Entry 7DBH (electron microscopy, 3.60 A resolution); this record covers chains B and I of the 10 polymer chains in the assembly.

== Chain B ==
Molecule: Histone H4
Organism: Mus musculus
Reference sequence: P62806 (H4_MOUSE); residues 0-102 here correspond to UniProt positions 1-103 (UniProt number = residue number + 1)
Chain sequence (106 residues; each row starts with the number of its first residue; numbers below 1 keep their minus sign (Gly-3 is residue -3)):
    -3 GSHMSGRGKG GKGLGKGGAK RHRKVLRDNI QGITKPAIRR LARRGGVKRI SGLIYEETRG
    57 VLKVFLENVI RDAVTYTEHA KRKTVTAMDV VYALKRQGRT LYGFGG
Not modelled in the structure: -3 to 19, 102
Differences from the reference sequence: expression tag (-3 to -1)
UniProt features mapped onto this chain:
  - DNA-binding region: Lys16 to Lys20
  - modified residue: Ser1 (N-acetylserine), Arg3 (Asymmetric dimethylarginine), Lys5 (N6-(2-hydroxyisobutyryl)lysine), Lys8 (N6-(2-hydroxyisobutyryl)lysine), Lys12 (N6-(2-hydroxyisobutyryl)lysine), Lys16 (N6-(2-hydroxyisobutyryl)lysine), Lys20 (N6,N6,N6-trimethyllysine), Lys31 (N6-(2-hydroxyisobutyryl)lysine), Lys44 (N6-(2-hydroxyisobutyryl)lysine), Ser47 (Phosphoserine), Tyr51 (Phosphotyrosine), Lys59 (N6-(2-hydroxyisobutyryl)lysine), Lys77 (N6-(2-hydroxyisobutyryl)lysine), Lys79 (N6-(2-hydroxyisobutyryl)lysine), Thr80 (Phosphothreonine), Tyr88 (Phosphotyrosine), Lys91 (N6-(2-hydroxyisobutyryl)lysine)
  - cross-link (Glycyl lysine isopeptide (Lys-Gly)): Lys12 (interchain with G-Cter in SUMO2), Lys20 (interchain with G-Cter in SUMO2), Lys31 (interchain with G-Cter in SUMO2), Lys59 (interchain with G-Cter in SUMO2), Lys79 (interchain with G-Cter in SUMO2), Lys91 (interchain with G-Cter in SUMO2)

== Chain I ==
Molecule: 145-nt DNA strand
Organism: Mus musculus
Sequence (145 nucleotides; row label = number of the first residue in the row; numbers below 1 keep their minus sign (DA-72 is residue -72)):
   -72 ATCAGAATCC CGGTGCCGAG GCCGCTCAAT TGGTCGTAGA CAGCTCTAGC ACCGCTTAAA
   -12 CGCACGTACG CGCTGTCCCC CGCGTTTTAA CCGCCAAGGG GATTACTCCC TAGTCTCCAG
    48 GCACGTGTCA GATATATACA TCGAT
Not modelled in the structure: -72 to -65, 62-72

== How chain B and chain I interact ==
Contacting residue pairs - 8 pairs, chain B then chain I:
  Lys20(B) - DA-22(I)  hydrogen bond to the phosphate
  Lys20(B) - DC-21(I)  salt bridge to the phosphate
  Thr30(B) - DA-13(I)  phosphate contact
  Thr30(B) - DC-12(I)  phosphate contact
  Pro32(B) - DA-13(I)  phosphate contact
  Pro32(B) - DC-12(I)  phosphate contact
  Arg36(B) - DA-13(I)  salt bridge to the phosphate
  Arg45(B) - DC-4(I)  sugar contact
Interface residues without a listed pair, chain B (6 interface residues in all): Lys31

== In short ==
The interface between chain B and chain I involves 6 residues on one side and 5 on the other, with 1 hydrogen
bond and 2 salt bridges. Among the polar pairs are Lys20(B)-DA-22(I), Lys20(B)-DC-21(I) and Arg36(B)-DA-13(I).
UniProt lists a DNA-binding region on chain B.
Here chain B is Histone H4 and chain I is a 145-nt DNA strand, both from Mus musculus. Entry 7DBH (The mouse
nucleosome structure containing H3mm18) was determined by electron microscopy together with 7VBM from the same
study.
